Entry 8EXA (electron microscopy, 3.14 A resolution); this record covers chains A and B of the 4 polymer chains in the assembly.

== Chain A ==
Protein: RNA-guided DNA endonuclease TnpB
Organism: Deinococcus radiodurans R1
Notes: EC 3.1.21.-
UniProtKB: Q7DF80 (DRA2B_DEIRA); residue numbers follow UniProt; this construct covers 1-408
Chain sequence (408 residues; each row starts with the number of its first residue):
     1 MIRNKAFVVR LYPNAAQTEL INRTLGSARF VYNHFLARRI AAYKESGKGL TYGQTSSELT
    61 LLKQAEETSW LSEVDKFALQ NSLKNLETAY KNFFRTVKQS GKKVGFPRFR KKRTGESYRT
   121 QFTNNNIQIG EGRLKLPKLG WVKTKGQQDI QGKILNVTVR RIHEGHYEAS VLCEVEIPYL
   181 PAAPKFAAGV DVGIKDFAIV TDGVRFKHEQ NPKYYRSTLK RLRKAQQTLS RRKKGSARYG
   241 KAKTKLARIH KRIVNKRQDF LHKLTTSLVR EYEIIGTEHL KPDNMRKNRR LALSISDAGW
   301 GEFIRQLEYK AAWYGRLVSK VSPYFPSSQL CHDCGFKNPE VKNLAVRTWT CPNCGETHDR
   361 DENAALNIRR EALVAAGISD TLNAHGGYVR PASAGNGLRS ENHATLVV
Not modelled in the structure: 1, 324-358, 378-408

== Chain B ==
Molecule: 150-nt RNA strand
Organism: Deinococcus radiodurans R1
Sequence (150 nucleotides; numbered -133 to 16; the number before each row is that of its first residue; numbers below 1 keep their minus sign (C-133 is residue -133)):
  -133 CAUUCGGCGU GAAGCGUUGG UGGCUGCGGG AAUCUCAGAC ACCUUAAACG CUCAUGGAGG
   -73 CUAUGUCAGA CCUGCUUCGG CGGGCAAUGG UCUGCGAAGU GAGAAUCACG CGACUUUAGU
   -13 CGUGUGAGGU UCAAGAGUCC CUUGGCGCCC
Not modelled in the structure: -133 to -116, -70 to -47, -20 to -15, 16

== How chain A and chain B interact ==
Residue-residue contacts - 91 pairs, chain A then chain B:
  Lys5(A) with G1(B), salt bridge to the phosphate
  Ala6(A) with G1(B), hydrogen bond to the sugar; A2(B), sugar contact
  Val8(A) with A2(B), phosphate contact
  Arg10(A) with G-105(B), sugar contact
  Tyr12(A) with G-106(B), hydrogen bond to the phosphate; G-105(B), sugar contact
  Tyr32(A) with C5(B), sugar contact
  Asn85(A) with U4(B), sugar contact
  Thr88(A) with U4(B), sugar contact
  Ala89(A) with C5(B), sugar contact
  Asn92(A) with C5(B), sugar contact
  Val104(A) with C6(B), sugar contact
  Gly105(A) with C6(B), hydrogen bond to the sugar
  Phe106(A) with C6(B), sugar contact
  Pro107(A) with C6(B), phosphate contact
  Arg108(A) with C6(B), hydrogen bond to the phosphate; C7(B), salt bridge to the phosphate
  Arg110(A) with C5(B), salt bridge to the phosphate; C6(B), salt bridge to the phosphate
  Ser117(A) with G3(B), phosphate contact; U4(B), hydrogen bond to the phosphate
  Arg119(A) with G3(B), sugar contact
  Lys145(A) with G-105(B), salt bridge to the phosphate
  Gly146(A) with G-105(B), base contact
  Gln148(A) with A0(B), base contact
  Thr158(A) with G3(B), sugar contact
  Arg160(A) with G3(B), salt bridge to the phosphate; U4(B), salt bridge to the phosphate
  Ser170(A) with A2(B), hydrogen bond to the sugar
  Leu172(A) with G1(B), base contact
  Tyr215(A) with G10(B), hydrogen bond to the sugar; G11(B), sugar contact
  Arg223(A) with G11(B), hydrogen bond to the phosphate; C12(B), salt bridge to the phosphate
  Lys224(A) with C-85(B), sugar contact
  Gln226(A) with G11(B), hydrogen bond to the base; C12(B), sugar contact
  Gln227(A) with C-73(B), sugar contact; U-72(B), hydrogen bond to the phosphate; C12(B), phosphate contact
  Thr228(A) with G-35(B), phosphate contact
  Ser230(A) with C12(B), hydrogen bond to the sugar; G13(B), sugar contact
  Arg231(A) with G-74(B), phosphate contact; C-73(B), salt bridge to the phosphate; A-36(B), hydrogen bond to the phosphate; G-35(B), salt bridge to the phosphate
  Arg232(A) with G-35(B), salt bridge to the phosphate; U-34(B), salt bridge to the phosphate
  Lys233(A) with G-35(B), hydrogen bond to the sugar; U-34(B), hydrogen bond to the phosphate
  Ser236(A) with U-34(B), hydrogen bond to the phosphate; G-33(B), hydrogen bond to the phosphate
  Ala237(A) with G-33(B), hydrogen bond to the phosphate; A-32(B), phosphate contact
  Arg238(A) with U-34(B), base contact; G-33(B), hydrogen bond to the phosphate; A-32(B), base contact
  Lys241(A) with A-32(B), salt bridge to the phosphate
  Arg248(A) with C-107(B), salt bridge to the phosphate
  Arg252(A) with A-103(B), salt bridge to the phosphate; A-102(B), salt bridge to the phosphate
  Asn255(A) with G-104(B), sugar contact
  Lys256(A) with A-103(B), phosphate contact
  Asp259(A) with G-104(B), hydrogen bond to the sugar; A-103(B), sugar contact
  His262(A) with A-1(B), sugar contact; A0(B), sugar contact; A2(B), salt bridge to the phosphate
  Lys263(A) with G-104(B), base contact; C-2(B), hydrogen bond to the base; A-1(B), sugar contact
  Thr266(A) with A-1(B), phosphate contact; A0(B), phosphate contact
  Arg270(A) with A-1(B), salt bridge to the phosphate; A0(B), salt bridge to the phosphate
  Asp283(A) with U8(B), hydrogen bond to the sugar
  Arg286(A) with U8(B), hydrogen bond to the base; U9(B), sugar contact
  Arg289(A) with G10(B), phosphate contact
  Ala292(A) with U9(B), phosphate contact; G10(B), phosphate contact
  Leu293(A) with G10(B), sugar contact
  Arg305(A) with G1(B), sugar contact
  Tyr309(A) with G1(B), hydrogen bond to the sugar
  Lys310(A) with A0(B), sugar contact; G1(B), salt bridge to the phosphate
  Trp313(A) with G1(B), base contact
  Tyr314(A) with A0(B), phosphate contact; G1(B), phosphate contact
Other interface residues (no listed pair), chain A (63 interface residues in all): Asn4, Lys103, Arg221, Tyr239, Lys287
Other interface residues (no listed pair), chain B (34 interface residues in all): U-109, G-108, G-6

== Overview ==
The interface between chain A and chain B involves 63 residues on one side and 34 on the other, with 23
hydrogen bonds and 20 salt bridges. Polar pairs include Gln226(A)-G11(B), Lys263(A)-C-2(B) and
Arg286(A)-U8(B).
Chain A is RNA-guided DNA endonuclease TnpB and chain B is a 150-nt RNA strand, both from Deinococcus
radiodurans R1; the structure, ISDra2 TnpB in complex with reRNA and cognate DNA, conformation 1 (RuvC domain
resolved), was determined by electron microscopy, deposited together with 8BF8 and 8EX9.
